Entry 8Y06 (X-ray diffraction, 3.99 A resolution); this record covers chains A and C of the 4 polymer chains in the assembly.

# Chain A
Molecule: LbCas12a
From: Lachnospiraceae bacterium ND2006
Reference sequence: A0A5S8WF58 (A0A5S8WF58_9FIRM); residues 1-1228 here = UniProt positions 1-1228
Sequence (1228 residues; numbered 1 to 1228; the number before each row is that of its first residue):
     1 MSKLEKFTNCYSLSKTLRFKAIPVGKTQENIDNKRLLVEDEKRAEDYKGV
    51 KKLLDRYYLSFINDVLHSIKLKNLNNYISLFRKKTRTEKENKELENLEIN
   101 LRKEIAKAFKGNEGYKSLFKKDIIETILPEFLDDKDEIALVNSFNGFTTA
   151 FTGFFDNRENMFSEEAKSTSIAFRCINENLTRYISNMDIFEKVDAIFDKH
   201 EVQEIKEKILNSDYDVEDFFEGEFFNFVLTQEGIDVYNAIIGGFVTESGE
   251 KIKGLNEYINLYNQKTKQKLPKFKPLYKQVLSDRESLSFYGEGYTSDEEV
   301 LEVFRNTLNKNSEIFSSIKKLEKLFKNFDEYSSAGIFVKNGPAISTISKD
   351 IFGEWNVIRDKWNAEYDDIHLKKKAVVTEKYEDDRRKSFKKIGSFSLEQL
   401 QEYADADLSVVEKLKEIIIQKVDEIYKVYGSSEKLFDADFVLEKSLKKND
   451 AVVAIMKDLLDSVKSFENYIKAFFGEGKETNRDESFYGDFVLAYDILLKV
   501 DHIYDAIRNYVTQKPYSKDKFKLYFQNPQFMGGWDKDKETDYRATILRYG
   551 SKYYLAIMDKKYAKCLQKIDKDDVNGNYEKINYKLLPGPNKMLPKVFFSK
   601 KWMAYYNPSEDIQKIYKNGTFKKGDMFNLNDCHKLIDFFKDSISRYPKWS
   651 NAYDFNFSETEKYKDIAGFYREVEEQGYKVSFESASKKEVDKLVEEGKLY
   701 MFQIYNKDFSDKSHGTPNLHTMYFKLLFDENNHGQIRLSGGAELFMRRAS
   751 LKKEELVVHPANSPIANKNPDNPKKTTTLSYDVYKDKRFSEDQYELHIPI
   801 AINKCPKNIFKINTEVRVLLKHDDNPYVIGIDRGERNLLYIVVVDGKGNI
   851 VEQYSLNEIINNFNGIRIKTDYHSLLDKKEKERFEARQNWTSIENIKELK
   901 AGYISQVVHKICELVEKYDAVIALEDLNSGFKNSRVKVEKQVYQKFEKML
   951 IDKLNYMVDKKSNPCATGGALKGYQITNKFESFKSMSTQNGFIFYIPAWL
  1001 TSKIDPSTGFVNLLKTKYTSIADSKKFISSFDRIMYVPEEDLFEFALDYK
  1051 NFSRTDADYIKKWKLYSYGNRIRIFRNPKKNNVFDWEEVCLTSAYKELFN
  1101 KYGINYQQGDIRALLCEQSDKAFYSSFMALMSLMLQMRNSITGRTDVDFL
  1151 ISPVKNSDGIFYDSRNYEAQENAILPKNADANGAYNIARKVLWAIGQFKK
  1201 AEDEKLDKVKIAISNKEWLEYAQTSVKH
Not modelled in the structure: 284-291, 368-374, 1075-1084, 1228
Bound ions: Mg2+: Thr716 (shared with 1 residue of chain B)

# Chain C
Molecule: 21-nt DNA strand
Sequence (21 nucleotides; numbered -11 to 9; the number before each row is that of its first residue; numbers below 1 keep their minus sign (DT-11 is residue -11)):
   -11 TTACTGGATGCGTAAAGGACG

# Chain A / chain C interface
Pairs across the interface (54; chain A residue first):
  Ser14(A) with DG0(C), base contact
  Thr16(A) with DG0(C), hydrogen bond to the base
  Lys121(A) with DA7(C), sugar contact
  Asn160(A) with DT-3(C), sugar contact; DG-2(C), hydrogen bond to the sugar
  Lys167(A) with DT-3(C), phosphate contact; DG-2(C), salt bridge to the phosphate
  Ser168(A) with DG-5(C), hydrogen bond to the base
  Thr169(A) with DT-3(C), sugar contact
  Pro342(A) with DT-11(C), base contact
  Thr346(A) with DT-11(C), hydrogen bond to the phosphate
  Asn468(A) with DT-11(C), sugar contact; DT-10(C), base contact
  Lys471(A) with DT-10(C), base contact
  Gly533(A) with DA2(C), phosphate contact
  Trp534(A) with DA2(C), phosphate contact
  Asp535(A) with DA2(C), hydrogen bond to the phosphate
  Asp537(A) with DA3(C), phosphate contact
  Lys538(A) with DA2(C), sugar contact; DA3(C), base contact
  Tyr542(A) with DT1(C), sugar contact; DA2(C), hydrogen bond to the phosphate
  Lys584(A) with DA3(C), salt bridge to the phosphate
  Leu585(A) with DT1(C), phosphate contact; DA2(C), sugar contact
  Pro587(A) with DT1(C), sugar contact; DA2(C), sugar contact
  Met592(A) with DA2(C), base contact
  Lys595(A) with DA3(C), hydrogen bond to the base; DA4(C), hydrogen bond to the sugar
  Val596(A) with DA3(C), phosphate contact; DA4(C), phosphate contact
  Ser599(A) with DA4(C), phosphate contact; DG5(C), phosphate contact
  Lys600(A) with DG5(C), hydrogen bond to the phosphate; DG6(C), salt bridge to the phosphate
  Lys601(A) with DG5(C), hydrogen bond to the phosphate
  Tyr646(A) with DA3(C), sugar contact; DA4(C), hydrogen bond to the phosphate
  Lys648(A) with DA3(C), phosphate contact
  Trp649(A) with DA3(C), hydrogen bond to the phosphate
  Ser739(A) with DG0(C), sugar contact; DT1(C), phosphate contact
  Gly740(A) with DG0(C), hydrogen bond to the phosphate; DT1(C), hydrogen bond to the phosphate
  Pro799(A) with DG0(C), base contact
  Gln941(A) with DA-9(C), phosphate contact; DC-8(C), hydrogen bond to the phosphate; DG-6(C), phosphate contact
  Glu981(A) with DA-4(C), phosphate contact
  Ser982(A) with DG-5(C), phosphate contact; DA-4(C), phosphate contact
  Phe983(A) with DG-6(C), phosphate contact; DG-5(C), hydrogen bond to the phosphate
Interface residues without a listed pair, chain A (44 interface residues in all): Lys15, Asp156, Tyr469, Gln529, Tyr583, Lys897, Phe980, Lys984
Interface residues without a listed pair, chain C (19 interface residues in all): DT-7, DC-1

# Summary
The interface between chain A and chain C involves 44 residues on one side and 19 on the other, with 16
hydrogen bonds and 3 salt bridges. Polar contacts include Thr16(A)-DG0(C), Ser168(A)-DG-5(C) and
Lys595(A)-DA3(C).
Here chain A is LbCas12a (Lachnospiraceae bacterium ND2006) and chain C is a 21-nt DNA strand. Entry 8Y06
(Crystal structure of LbCas12a in complex with crRNA and 12nt target DNA) was determined by X-ray diffraction
together with 8Y04, 8Y05, 8Y07, 8Y08, 8Y09, 8Y0A and 3 further entries from the same study.
